PDB entry 5U8T | electron microscopy, 4.90 A resolution (low resolution: residue-level contacts below are approximate; hydrogen-bond / salt-bridge calls are withheld) | chains 6 and F of the 12 polymer chains in the assembly

# Chain 6
Name: DNA replication licensing factor MCM6
Source organism: Saccharomyces cerevisiae (strain ATCC 204508 / S288c)
Notes: EC 3.6.4.12
UniProtKB: P53091 (MCM6_YEAST); residue numbers follow UniProt; this construct covers 1-1017
Chain sequence (1017 residues; row label = number of the first residue in the row):
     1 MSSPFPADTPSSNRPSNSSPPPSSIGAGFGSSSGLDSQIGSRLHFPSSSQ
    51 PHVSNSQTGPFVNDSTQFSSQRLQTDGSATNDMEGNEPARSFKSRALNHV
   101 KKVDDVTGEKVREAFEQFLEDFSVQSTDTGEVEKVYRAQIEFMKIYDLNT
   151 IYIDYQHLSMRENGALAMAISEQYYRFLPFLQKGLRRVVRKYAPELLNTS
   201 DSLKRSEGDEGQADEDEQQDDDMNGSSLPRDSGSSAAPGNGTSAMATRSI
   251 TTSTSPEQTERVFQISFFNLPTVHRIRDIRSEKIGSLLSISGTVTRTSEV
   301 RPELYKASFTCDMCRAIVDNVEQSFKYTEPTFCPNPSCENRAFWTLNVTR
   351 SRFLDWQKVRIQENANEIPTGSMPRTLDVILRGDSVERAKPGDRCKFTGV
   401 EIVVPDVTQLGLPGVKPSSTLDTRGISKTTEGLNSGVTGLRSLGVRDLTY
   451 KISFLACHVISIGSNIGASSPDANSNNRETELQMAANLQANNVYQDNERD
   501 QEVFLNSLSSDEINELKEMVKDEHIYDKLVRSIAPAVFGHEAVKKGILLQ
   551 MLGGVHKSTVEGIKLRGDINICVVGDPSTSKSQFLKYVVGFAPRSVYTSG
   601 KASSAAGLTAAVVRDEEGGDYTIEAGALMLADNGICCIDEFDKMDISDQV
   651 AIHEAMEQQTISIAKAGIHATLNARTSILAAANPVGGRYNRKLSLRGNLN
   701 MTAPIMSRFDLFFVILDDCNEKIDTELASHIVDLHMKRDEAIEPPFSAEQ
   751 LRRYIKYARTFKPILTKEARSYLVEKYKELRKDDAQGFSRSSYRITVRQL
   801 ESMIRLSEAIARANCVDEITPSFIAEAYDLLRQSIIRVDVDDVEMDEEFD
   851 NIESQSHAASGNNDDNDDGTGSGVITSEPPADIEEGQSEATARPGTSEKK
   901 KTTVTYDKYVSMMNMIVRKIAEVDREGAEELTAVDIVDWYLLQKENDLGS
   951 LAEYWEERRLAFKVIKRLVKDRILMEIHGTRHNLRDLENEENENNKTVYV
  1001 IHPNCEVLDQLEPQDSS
Disordered / not traced: 1-96, 195-259, 407-415, 422-447, 464-509, 841-906, 970-1017
Ligand contacts: AMP-PNP (ANP; phosphoaminophosphonic acid-adenylate ester): Val650, His653, Glu657, Pro704, Arg708, Val797, Arg798

# Chain F
Molecule: 14-nt DNA strand
Source organism: Saccharomyces cerevisiae
Sequence (14 nucleotides; row label = number of the first residue in the row):
     1 TTTTTTTTTTTTTT

# Chain 6 / chain F interface
Residue-residue contacts - 9 pairs, chain 6 then chain F:
  Ser604(6) - DT14(F)
  Ala611(6) - DT13(F)
  Ala611(6) - DT14(F)
  Val612(6) - DT13(F)
  Arg614(6) - DT11(F)
  Arg614(6) - DT12(F)
  Lys665(6) - DT12(F)
  Lys665(6) - DT13(F)
  Lys665(6) - DT14(F)

# In short
The interface between chain 6 and chain F involves 5 residues on one side and 4 on the other. Chain 6 binds
AMP-PNP.
Here chain 6 is DNA replication licensing factor MCM6 (Saccharomyces cerevisiae (strain ATCC 204508 / S288c))
and chain F is a 14-nt DNA strand (Saccharomyces cerevisiae). Entry 5U8T (Structure of Eukaryotic CMG Helicase
at a Replication Fork and Implications) was determined by electron microscopy together with 5U8S from the same
study.
